8PFJ - chains G and H of the 9 polymer chains in the assembly; structure by electron microscopy, 3.40 A resolution.

== Chain G (and H) ==
Molecule: DNA-directed RNA polymerase subunit alpha
From: Escherichia coli
Notes: EC 2.7.7.6; chain H of this document is another copy of the same molecule, construct and numbering; everything in this record applies to it too
UniProt: P0A7Z4 (RPOA_ECOLI); residue numbers follow UniProt; this construct covers 1-329
Chain sequence (329 residues; numbered 1 to 329; the number before each row is that of its first residue):
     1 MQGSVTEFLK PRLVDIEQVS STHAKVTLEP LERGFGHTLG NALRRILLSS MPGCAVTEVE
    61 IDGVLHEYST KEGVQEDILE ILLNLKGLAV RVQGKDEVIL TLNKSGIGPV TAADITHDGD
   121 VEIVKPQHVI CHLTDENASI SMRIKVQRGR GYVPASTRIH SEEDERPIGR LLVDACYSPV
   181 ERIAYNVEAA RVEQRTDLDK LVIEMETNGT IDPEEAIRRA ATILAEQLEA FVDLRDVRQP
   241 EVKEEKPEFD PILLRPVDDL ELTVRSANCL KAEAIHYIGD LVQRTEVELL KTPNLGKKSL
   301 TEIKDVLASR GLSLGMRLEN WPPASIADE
Disordered / not traced: 1-2, 236-329 (chain H: 1-2, 234-329)

== Interface between chain G and chain H ==
Pairs across the interface (69):
  Val5(G) - Arg148(H)
  Val5(G) - Gly149(H)
  Val5(G) - Arg150(H)  hydrogen bond (backbone-side chain)
  Glu7(G) - Arg150(H)
  Phe8(G) - Ser50(H)
  Phe8(G) - Arg150(H)
  Phe8(G) - Ile223(H)  hydrophobic
  Phe8(G) - Gln227(H)
  Leu9(G) - Gln227(H)  hydrogen bond (backbone-side chain)
  Lys10(G) - Glu226(H)  hydrogen bond (side chain-backbone)
  Lys10(G) - Gln227(H)
  Lys10(G) - Glu229(H)
  Pro11(G) - Gln227(H)
  Pro11(G) - Ala230(H)
  Leu13(G) - Phe231(H)
  Leu28(G) - Phe231(H)  hydrophobic
  Gly34(G) - Arg45(H)  hydrogen bond (backbone-side chain)
  Phe35(G) - Ile46(H)  hydrophobic
  Phe35(G) - Ser50(H)
  Phe35(G) - Ile223(H)  hydrophobic
  Phe35(G) - Gln227(H)
  His37(G) - Arg45(H)
  Thr38(G) - Ala42(H)
  Thr38(G) - Arg45(H)  hydrogen bond
  Leu39(G) - Leu228(H)  hydrophobic
  Asn41(G) - Asn41(H)
  Arg45(G) - Gly34(H)  hydrogen bond (side chain-backbone)
  Arg45(G) - Thr38(H)
  Ser50(G) - Phe8(H)
  Ser50(G) - Phe35(H)
  Pro52(G) - Val5(H)  hydrophobic
  Gly149(G) - Val5(H)
  Arg150(G) - Ser4(H)
  Arg150(G) - Val5(H)  hydrogen bond (side chain-backbone)
  Arg150(G) - Glu7(H)  salt bridge
  Arg150(G) - Phe8(H)
  Arg218(G) - Ala230(H)
  Arg218(G) - Phe231(H)
  Arg218(G) - Val232(H)
  Arg218(G) - Asp233(H)
  Arg219(G) - Thr6(H)  hydrogen bond (side chain-backbone)
  Ala221(G) - Phe231(H)
  Thr222(G) - Phe231(H)
  Thr222(G) - Asp233(H)
  Ile223(G) - Phe8(H)  hydrophobic
  Ile223(G) - Phe35(H)  hydrophobic
  Leu224(G) - Leu39(H)  hydrophobic
  Leu224(G) - Leu228(H)  hydrophobic
  Glu226(G) - Lys10(H)
  Gln227(G) - Phe8(H)
  Gln227(G) - Leu9(H)  hydrogen bond (side chain-backbone)
  Gln227(G) - Leu31(H)
  Gln227(G) - Phe35(H)
  Leu228(G) - Leu224(H)  hydrophobic
  Ala230(G) - Pro11(H)  hydrophobic
  Phe231(G) - Leu28(H)  hydrophobic
  Phe231(G) - Leu39(H)  hydrophobic
  Phe231(G) - Leu43(H)  hydrophobic
  Phe231(G) - Leu201(H)  hydrophobic
  Phe231(G) - Ile203(H)  hydrophobic
  Phe231(G) - Ala221(H)  hydrophobic
  Val232(G) - Arg218(H)
  Val232(G) - Ala221(H)  hydrophobic
  Val232(G) - Thr222(H)
  Asp233(G) - Arg218(H)  hydrogen bond (backbone-side chain)
  Leu234(G) - Ile16(H)  hydrophobic
  Leu234(G) - Arg218(H)
  Arg235(G) - Val14(H)  hydrogen bond (side chain-backbone)
  Arg235(G) - Asp15(H)
Other interface residues (no listed pair), chain G (41 interface residues in all): Thr6, Arg12, Leu31, Glu32, Ser49, Arg148, Ala225
Other interface residues (no listed pair), chain H (48 interface residues in all): Arg12, Val26, His37, Pro52, Asp96, Glu214, Ile217

== In short ==
Chain G and chain H form an interface of 41 and 48 residues respectively, with 11 hydrogen bonds and 1 salt
bridge. Polar contacts include Arg150(G)-Glu7(H), Val5(G)-Arg150(H) and Leu9(G)-Gln227(H).
Chain G and chain H are both DNA-directed RNA polymerase subunit alpha (Escherichia coli); the structure,
fully recruited RfaH bound to E. coli transcription complex paused at ops site (not fully complementary ...,
was determined by electron microscopy together with 8PEN, 8PFG, 8PH9, 8PHK, 8PIB, 8PID, 8PIL and 8PIM from the
same study.
